PDB entry 7WL3 | electron microscopy, 2.95 A resolution | chains 2 and 3 of the 3 polymer chains in the assembly

== Chain 2 ==
Molecule: Genome polyprotein
From: Coxsackievirus B5
Notes: EC 3.4.22.29, 3.6.1.15, 3.4.22.28, 2.7.7.48
Reference sequence: A0A6M4MJ36 (A0A6M4MJ36_9ENTO); residues 12-258 here correspond to UniProt positions 81-327 (UniProt number = residue number + 69)
Sequence (247 residues; row label = number of the first residue in the row):
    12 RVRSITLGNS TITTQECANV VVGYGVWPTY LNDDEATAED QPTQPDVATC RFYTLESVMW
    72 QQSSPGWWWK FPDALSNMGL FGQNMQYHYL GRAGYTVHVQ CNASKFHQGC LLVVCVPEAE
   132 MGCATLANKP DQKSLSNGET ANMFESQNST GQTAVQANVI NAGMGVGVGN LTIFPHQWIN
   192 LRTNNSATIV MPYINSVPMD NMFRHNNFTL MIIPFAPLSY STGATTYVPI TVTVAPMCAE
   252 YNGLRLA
Not modelled in the structure: 44-51

== Chain 3 ==
Molecule: Genome polyprotein
From: Coxsackievirus B5
Notes: EC 3.4.22.29, 3.6.1.15, 3.4.22.28, 2.7.7.48
Reference sequence: A0A1U9XQA4 (A0A1U9XQA4_9ENTO); residues 1-238 here correspond to UniProt positions 331-568 (UniProt number = residue number + 330)
Sequence (238 residues; each row starts with the number of its first residue):
     1 GLPTMLTPGS NQFLTSDDFQ SPSAMPQFDV TPEMDIPGQV NNLMEIAEVD SVVPVNNTEG
    61 KVLSIESYQI PVQSNSTNGS QVFGFPLMPG ASSVLNRTLL GEILNYYTHW SGSIKLTFMF
   121 CGSAMATGKF LLAYSPPGAG APTTRKEAML GTHVIWDVGL QSSCVLCIPW ISQTHYRYVV
   181 VDEYTAGGYI TCWYQTNIVV PADTQSDCKI LCFVSACNDF SVRMLKDTPF IKQDNFYQ
Not modelled in the structure: 182-185

== How chain 2 and chain 3 interact ==
Contacting residue pairs - 65 pairs, chain 2 then chain 3:
  Y35(2) - G38(3)
  V37(2) - P37(3)  hydrophobic
  Q73(2) - S206(3)  hydrogen bond
  K116(2) - S123(3)  hydrogen bond (backbone-side chain)
  K116(2) - A124(3)
  K116(2) - M125(3)
  F117(2) - S123(3)
  F117(2) - P201(3)  hydrophobic
  Q119(2) - C121(3)
  Q119(2) - G122(3)
  Q119(2) - S123(3)
  Q119(2) - D207(3)
  Q119(2) - C208(3)
  G120(2) - C121(3)
  C121(2) - M119(3)  hydrophobic
  C121(2) - C121(3)  hydrophobic
  C121(2) - L211(3)  hydrophobic
  V170(2) - I65(3)  hydrophobic
  I171(2) - L63(3)
  I171(2) - S64(3)
  I171(2) - I65(3)
  V179(2) - Y68(3)  hydrophobic
  G180(2) - S51(3)
  G180(2) - V52(3)  hydrogen bond (backbone-backbone)
  G180(2) - Y68(3)  hydrogen bond (backbone-side chain)
  N181(2) - S51(3)
  N181(2) - R97(3)  hydrogen bond (side chain-backbone)
  N181(2) - T98(3)
  N181(2) - L99(3)  hydrogen bond (side chain-backbone)
  T183(2) - V49(3)
  T183(2) - D50(3)  hydrogen bond (side chain-backbone)
  T183(2) - S51(3)
  I184(2) - V49(3)  hydrophobic
  I184(2) - L99(3)  hydrophobic
  W189(2) - V52(3)  hydrophobic
  W189(2) - F213(3)  hydrophobic
  N191(2) - M119(3)
  N191(2) - F120(3)  hydrogen bond (side chain-backbone)
  N191(2) - C121(3)
  R193(2) - F120(3)
  R193(2) - G122(3)
  R193(2) - S123(3)  hydrogen bond (side chain-backbone)
  R193(2) - A124(3)
  R193(2) - A126(3)
  R193(2) - V158(3)  hydrogen bond (side chain-backbone)
  R193(2) - S162(3)
  T194(2) - S162(3)  hydrogen bond
  Y204(2) - P37(3)
  I205(2) - P37(3)  hydrophobic
  N206(2) - M34(3)
  N206(2) - I36(3)
  S207(2) - M34(3)
  V208(2) - M34(3)
  P209(2) - M34(3)
  I224(2) - I65(3)  hydrophobic
  P225(2) - I65(3)
  F226(2) - V52(3)  hydrophobic
  F226(2) - Y68(3)  hydrophobic
  F226(2) - Q69(3)  hydrogen bond (backbone-side chain)
  F226(2) - L211(3)  hydrophobic
  A227(2) - C121(3)  hydrophobic
  P228(2) - Q69(3)
  S230(2) - S206(3)
  S232(2) - T204(3)
  T233(2) - D203(3)  hydrogen bond
Other interface residues (no listed pair), chain 2 (37 interface residues in all): H118, G178, P203, Y231
Other interface residues (no listed pair), chain 3 (38 interface residues in all): I46, E102, G159, K209

== Overview ==
37 residues of chain 2 face 38 of chain 3 across their interface, with 13 hydrogen bonds. Polar contacts
include Q73(2)-S206(3), K116(2)-S123(3) and G180(2)-Y68(3).
Here chain 2 is Genome polyprotein and chain 3 is Genome polyprotein, both from Coxsackievirus B5. Entry 7WL3
(CVB5 expended empty particle) was determined by electron microscopy together with 7XB2 from the same study.
